Entry 1HZH (X-ray diffraction, 2.70 A resolution); this record covers chains H and K of the 4 polymer chains in the assembly.

[Chain H]
Protein: Immunoglobulin heavy chain
From: Homo sapiens
UniProtKB: P0DOX5 (IGG1_HUMAN); the construct has insertions or renumbered stretches relative to UniProt, so the offset changes along the chain: 111-130 = UniProt 117-136; 133-154 = UniProt 137-158; 162-169 = UniProt 161-168; 171-180 = UniProt 169-178; 12 more segments
Sequence (457 residues; each row starts with the number of its first residue; note: 35 numbers in that range are skipped by the numbering (no residue carries them; nothing is unmodelled there); a row labelled like 82A-82C holds insertion residues (82A, then the next letters in order)):
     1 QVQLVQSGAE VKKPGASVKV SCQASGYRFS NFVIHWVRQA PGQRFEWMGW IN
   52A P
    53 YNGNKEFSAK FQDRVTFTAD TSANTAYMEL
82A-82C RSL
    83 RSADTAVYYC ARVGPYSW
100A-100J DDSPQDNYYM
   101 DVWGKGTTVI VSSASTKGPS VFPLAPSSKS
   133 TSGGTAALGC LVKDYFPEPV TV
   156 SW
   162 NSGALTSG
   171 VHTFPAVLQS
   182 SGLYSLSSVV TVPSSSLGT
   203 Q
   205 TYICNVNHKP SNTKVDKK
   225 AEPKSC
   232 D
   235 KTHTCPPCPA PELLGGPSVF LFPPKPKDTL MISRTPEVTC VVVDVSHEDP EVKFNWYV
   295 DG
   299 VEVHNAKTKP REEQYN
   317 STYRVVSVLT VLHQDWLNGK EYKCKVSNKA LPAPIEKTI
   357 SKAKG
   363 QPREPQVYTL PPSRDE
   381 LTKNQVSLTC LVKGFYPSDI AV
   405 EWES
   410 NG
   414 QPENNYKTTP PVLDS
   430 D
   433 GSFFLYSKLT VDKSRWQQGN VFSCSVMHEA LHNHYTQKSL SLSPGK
Sequence notes: conflict Ala-225 (Val217 in P0DOX5)
Disulfides: Cys-22/Cys-92, Cys-142/Cys-208, Cys-274/Cys-340, Cys-390/Cys-456
Curated features (UniProtKB/Swiss-Prot):
  - glycosylation: Asn-314 (N-linked (GlcNAc...) (complex) asparagine)

[Chain K]
Protein: Immunoglobulin heavy chain
From: Homo sapiens
UniProtKB: P0DOX5 (IGG1_HUMAN); the construct has insertions or renumbered stretches relative to UniProt, so the offset changes along the chain: 111-127 = UniProt 117-133; 130-154 = UniProt 134-158; 162-169 = UniProt 161-168; 171-180 = UniProt 169-178; 12 more segments
Sequence (457 residues; row label = number of the first residue in the row; note: 35 numbers in that range are skipped by the numbering (no residue carries them; nothing is unmodelled there); a row labelled like 82A-82C holds insertion residues (82A, then the next letters in order)):
     1 QVQLVQSGAE VKKPGASVKV SCQASGYRFS NFVIHWVRQA PGQRFEWMGW IN
   52A P
    53 YNGNKEFSAK FQDRVTFTAD TSANTAYMEL
82A-82C RSL
    83 RSADTAVYYC ARVGPYSW
100A-100J DDSPQDNYYM
   101 DVWGKGTTVI VSSASTKGPS VFPLAPS
   130 SKSTSGGTAA LGCLVKDYFP EPVTV
   156 SW
   162 NSGALTSG
   171 VHTFPAVLQS
   182 SGLYSLSSVV TVPSSSLGT
   203 Q
   205 TYICNVNHKP SNTKVDKK
   225 AEPKSC
   232 D
   235 KTHTCPPCPA PELLGGPSVF LFPPKPKDTL MISRTPEVTC VVVDVSHEDP EVKFNWYV
   295 DG
   299 VEVHNAKTKP REEQYN
   317 STYRVVSVLT VLHQDWLNGK EYKCKVSNKA LPAPIEKTI
   357 SKAKG
   363 QPREPQVYTL PPSRDE
   381 LTKNQVSLTC LVKGFYPSDI AV
   405 EWES
   410 NG
   414 QPENNYKTTP PVLDS
   430 D
   433 GSFFLYSKLT VDKSRWQQGN VFSCSVMHEA LHNHYTQKSL SLSPGK
Not modelled in the structure: 130-136, 236-238, 476-478
Sequence notes: conflict Ala-225 (Val217 in P0DOX5)
Disulfides: Cys-22/Cys-92, Cys-142/Cys-208, Cys-274/Cys-340, Cys-390/Cys-456
Curated features (UniProtKB/Swiss-Prot):
  - glycosylation: Asn-314 (N-linked (GlcNAc...) (complex) asparagine)

[How chain H and chain K interact]
Disulfides between the chains: Cys-239(H)/Cys-239(K)
Pairs across the interface - 54 pairs, chain H then chain K:
  Thr-236(H) / Asp-232(K)
  Thr-238(H) / Asp-232(K)
  Thr-238(H) / Lys-235(K)
  Thr-238(H) / Cys-239(K)
  Cys-239(H) / Asp-232(K)
  Cys-239(H) / Cys-239(K)  disulfide
  Leu-247(H) / Leu-247(K)
  Gln-368(H) / Lys-383(K)
  Tyr-370(H) / Ser-375(K)
  Tyr-370(H) / Asp-377(K)
  Tyr-370(H) / Glu-378(K)
  Tyr-370(H) / Lys-383(K)
  Thr-371(H) / Ser-375(K)  hydrogen bond (backbone-side chain)
  Leu-372(H) / Leu-372(K)  hydrophobic
  Leu-372(H) / Pro-373(K)
  Leu-372(H) / Ser-375(K)
  Leu-372(H) / Thr-389(K)
  Ser-375(H) / Tyr-370(K)
  Ser-375(H) / Thr-371(K)
  Ser-375(H) / Leu-372(K)
  Asp-377(H) / Tyr-370(K)
  Asp-377(H) / Lys-470(K)
  Glu-378(H) / Tyr-370(K)
  Lys-383(H) / Gln-368(K)
  Lys-383(H) / Tyr-370(K)
  Ser-387(H) / Leu-391(K)
  Ser-387(H) / Lys-393(K)
  Thr-389(H) / Leu-372(K)
  Thr-389(H) / Tyr-438(K)  hydrogen bond
  Leu-391(H) / Ser-387(K)
  Leu-391(H) / Lys-440(K)
  Lys-393(H) / Ser-387(K)
  Asn-418(H) / Ser-428(K)  hydrogen bond
  Lys-420(H) / Val-425(K)
  Lys-420(H) / Leu-426(K)  hydrogen bond (side chain-backbone)
  Lys-420(H) / Phe-436(K)
  Thr-422(H) / Thr-422(K)
  Val-425(H) / Thr-422(K)
  Leu-426(H) / Lys-420(K)
  Asp-427(H) / Lys-420(K)
  Asp-427(H) / Lys-440(K)  salt bridge
  Ser-428(H) / Asn-418(K)  hydrogen bond
  Ser-428(H) / Lys-420(K)
  Phe-436(H) / Lys-420(K)
  Phe-436(H) / Thr-422(K)
  Phe-436(H) / Lys-440(K)
  Tyr-438(H) / Thr-389(K)  hydrogen bond
  Tyr-438(H) / Tyr-438(K)  hydrophobic
  Tyr-438(H) / Lys-440(K)
  Lys-440(H) / Lys-393(K)
  Lys-440(H) / Asp-427(K)  salt bridge
  Lys-440(H) / Phe-436(K)
  Lys-440(H) / Tyr-438(K)
  Lys-470(H) / Asp-377(K)  salt bridge
Interface residues without a listed pair, chain H (33 interface residues in all): His-237, Pro-373, Arg-376, Pro-423, Ser-439, Ser-475
Interface residues without a listed pair, chain K (35 interface residues in all): Cys-230, Glu-246, Pro-374, Arg-376, Pro-423, Ser-439, Ser-475

[Overview]
The interface between chain H and chain K involves 33 residues on one side and 35 on the other, with 1
disulfide bond, 6 hydrogen bonds and 3 salt bridges. Polar contacts include Asp-427(H)/Lys-440(K),
Lys-470(H)/Asp-377(K) and Thr-371(H)/Ser-375(K).
Both chains are Immunoglobulin heavy chain (Homo sapiens). Entry 1HZH (Crystal structure of the intact human
IGG B12 with broad and potent activity against primary HIV-1 ...) was determined by X-ray diffraction.
